6T5A - chains A and H of the 8 polymer chains in the assembly; structure by X-ray diffraction, 1.83 A resolution.

Chain A:
Protein: Tegument protein UL51
Source organism: Human herpesvirus 1
Reference sequence: D3YPL0 (D3YPL0_HHV1); residue numbers follow UniProt; this construct covers 8-142
Chain sequence (136 residues; numbered 7 to 142; the number before each row is that of its first residue):
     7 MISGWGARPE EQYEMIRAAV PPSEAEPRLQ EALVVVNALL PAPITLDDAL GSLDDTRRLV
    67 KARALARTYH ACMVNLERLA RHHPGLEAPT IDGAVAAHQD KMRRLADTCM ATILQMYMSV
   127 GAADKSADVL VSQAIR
Unresolved in the structure: 7-23, 90-95, 126-142
Sequence notes: initiating methionine (7); engineered mutation Ser9 (Cys in D3YPL0)

Chain H:
Protein: Cytoplasmic envelopment protein 1
Source organism: Human herpesvirus 1
Reference sequence: A0A110B4Q7 (A0A110B4Q7_HHV1); residues 1-296 here = UniProt positions 1-296
Chain sequence (304 residues; numbered 1 to 304; the number before each row is that of its first residue):
     1 MAAATADDEG SAATILKQAI AGDRSLVEAA EAISQQTLLR LACEVRQVGD RQPRFTATSI
    61 ARVDVAPGCR LRFVLDGSPE DAYVTSEDYF KRCCGQSSYR GFAVAVLTAN EDHVHSLAVP
   121 PLVLLHRFSL FNPRDLLDFE LACLLMYLEN CPRSHATPST FAKVLAWLGV AGRRTSPFER
   181 VRCLFLRSCH WVLNTLMFMV HVKPFDDEFV LPHWYMARYL LANNPPPVLS ALFCATPTSS
   241 SFRLPGPPPR SDCVAYNPAG IMGSCWASEE VRAPLVYWWL SETPKRQTSS LFYQFCGSLE
   301 VLFQ
Unresolved in the structure: 1-10, 235-252
Sequence notes: expression tag (297-304)

Interface between chain A and chain H:
Contacting residue pairs - 14 pairs, chain A then chain H:
  Ala25(A) - Ser25(H)
  Val26(A) - Ser25(H)
  Pro27(A) - Asp23(H)
  Pro28(A) - Ala19(H)
  Pro28(A) - Asp23(H)
  Pro28(A) - Arg24(H)
  Pro28(A) - Ser25(H)
  Ser29(A) - Asp23(H)  hydrogen bond
  Glu32(A) - Ile20(H)
  Pro33(A) - Leu16(H)  hydrophobic
  Pro33(A) - Leu26(H)  hydrophobic
  Leu35(A) - Ala12(H)  hydrophobic
  Leu35(A) - Ala13(H)  hydrophobic
  Leu35(A) - Leu16(H)  hydrophobic
Also at the interface, not in a pair above, chain H (10 interface residues in all): Glu28

Overview:
Chain A and chain H form an interface of 8 and 10 residues respectively; the contacts include 1 hydrogen bond.
Its one hydrogen-bonded contact is Ser29(A)-Asp23(H).
Chain A is Tegument protein UL51 and chain H is Cytoplasmic envelopment protein 1, both from Human herpesvirus
1; the structure, Crystal structure of herpes simplex virus 1 pUL7:pUL51 complex, was determined by X-ray
diffraction.
